Entry 1J7Y (X-ray diffraction, 1.70 A resolution); this record covers chains A and C of the 4 polymer chains in the assembly.

# Chain A (and C)
Molecule: Hemoglobin
Source organism: Homo sapiens
Notes: fragment: alpha chain; chain C of this document is another copy of the same molecule, construct and numbering; everything in this record applies to it too
UniProt: P69905 (HBA_HUMAN); residue numbers follow UniProt; this construct covers 1-141
Amino-acid sequence (141 residues; each row starts with the number of its first residue):
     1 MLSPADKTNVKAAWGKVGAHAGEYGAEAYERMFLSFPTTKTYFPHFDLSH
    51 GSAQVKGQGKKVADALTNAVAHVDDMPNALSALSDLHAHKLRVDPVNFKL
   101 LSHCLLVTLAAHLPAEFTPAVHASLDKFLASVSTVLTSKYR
Sequence notes: engineered mutation Met1 (Val in P69905), Tyr29 (Leu in P69905), Gln58 (His in P69905)
Metal / ion sites: heme Fe near His87 (its only coordinating residue here)
Small-molecule neighbours: heme (HEM): Tyr29, Met32, Thr39, Tyr42, Phe43, His45, Phe46, Gln58, Lys61, Val62, Ala65, Leu66, Leu83, Leu86, His87, Leu91, Val93, Asn97, Phe98, Leu101, Leu105, Val132, Leu136
Curated features (UniProtKB/Swiss-Prot):
  - site: Lys61 (Not glycated)
  - natural variant: Asp6 (A6D: In J-Toronto; this construct carries the variant), Ala13 (A13D: In J-Paris 1/J-Aljezur), Glu27 (A27E: In Shenyang; this construct carries the variant), Lys61 (K61N: In Zambia; deletion: In Clinic), Asp64 (A64D: In Pontoise; this construct carries the variant), Asp75 (D75A: In Lille; D75G: In Chapel Hill; D75N: In G-Pest), Ala111 (A111D: In Petah Tikva)

# Interface between chain A and chain C
Contacting residue pairs (6; chain A residue first):
  Met1(A) with Ser138(C)
  Asp126(A) with Arg141(C), salt bridge
  Lys127(A) with Arg141(C), hydrogen bond (side chain-backbone)
  Ser138(A) with Met1(C)
  Arg141(A) with Asp126(C), salt bridge; Lys127(C), hydrogen bond (backbone-side chain)
Also at the interface, not in a pair above, chain A (7 interface residues in all): Ala123, Lys139
Also at the interface, not in a pair above, chain C (6 interface residues in all): Ala130

# In short
Chain A and chain C form an interface of 7 and 6 residues respectively, with 2 hydrogen bonds and 2 salt
bridges. Among the polar pairs are Asp126(A)-Arg141(C) and Lys127(A)-Arg141(C). Chain A binds heme.
Both chains are Hemoglobin (Homo sapiens). Entry 1J7Y (Crystal structure of partially ligated mutant of HbA)
was determined by X-ray diffraction, deposited together with 1J7S and 1J7W.
